1NV8 - chain A; structure by X-ray diffraction, 2.20 A resolution.

# Chain A
Protein: hemK protein
From: Thermotoga maritima
Notes: EC 2.1.1.-
UniProtKB: Q9WYV8 (Q9WYV8_THEMA); numbering as in UniProt (aligned over 1-282)
Sequence (284 residues; row label = number of the first residue in the row; numbers below 1 keep their minus sign (Gly-1 is residue -1)):
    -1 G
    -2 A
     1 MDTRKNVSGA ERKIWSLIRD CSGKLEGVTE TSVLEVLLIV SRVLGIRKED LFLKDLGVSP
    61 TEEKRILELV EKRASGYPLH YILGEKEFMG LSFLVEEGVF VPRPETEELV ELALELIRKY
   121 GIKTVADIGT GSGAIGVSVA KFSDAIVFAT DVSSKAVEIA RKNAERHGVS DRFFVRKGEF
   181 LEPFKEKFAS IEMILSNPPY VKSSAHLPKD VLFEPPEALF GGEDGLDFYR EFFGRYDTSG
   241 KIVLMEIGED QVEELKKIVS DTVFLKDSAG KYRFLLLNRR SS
Unresolved in the structure: -1, -2, 1-11
Sequence notes: expression tag (-2 to -1)
Ligand contacts: N5-methylglutamine / S-adenosylmethionine: Phe100, Pro102, Arg103, Thr106, Asp127, Ile128, Gly129, Thr130, Gly131, Ala134, Ile135, Thr150, Asp151, Val152, Ser153, Ala156, Gly178, Glu179, Phe180, Asn197, Pro198, Pro199, Tyr200, Val201, Glu217, Ala218, Leu219, Phe228, Glu246

# Overview
Bound to chain A: N5-methylglutamine / S-adenosylmethionine.
Chain A is hemK protein (Thermotoga maritima); the structure, N5-glutamine methyltransferase, HemK, was
determined by X-ray diffraction, deposited together with 1NV9.
